Entry 3J99 (electron microscopy, 8.20 A resolution (very low resolution: no residue pairs are listed; an interface is given only as per-side residue counts)); this record covers chains L and M of the 13 polymer chains in the assembly.

# Chain L
Protein: Syntaxin-1A
From: Rattus norvegicus
Reference sequence: P32851 (STX1A_RAT); numbering as in UniProt (aligned over 191-256)
Chain sequence (67 residues; numbered 190 to 256; the number before each row is that of its first residue):
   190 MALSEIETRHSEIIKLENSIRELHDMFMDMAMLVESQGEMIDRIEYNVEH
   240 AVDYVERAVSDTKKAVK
Disordered / not traced: 190
Sequence notes: expression tag (190)
UniProt features mapped onto this chain:
  - site: Lys-253, Ala-254 (Microbial infection: Cleavage)
  - cross-link (Glycyl lysine isopeptide (Lys-Gly)): Lys-252 (interchain with G-Cter in SUMO), Lys-253 (interchain with G-Cter in SUMO), Lys-256 (interchain with G-Cter in SUMO)

# Chain M
Protein: Synaptosomal-associated protein 25
From: Rattus norvegicus
Chain sequence (188 residues; row label = number of the first residue in the row):
    17 RADQLADESLESTRRMLQLVEESKDAGIRTLVMLDEQGEQLDRVEEGMNH
    67 INQDMKEAEKNLKDLGKFCGLCVCPCNKLKSSDAYKKAWGNNQDGVVASQ
   117 PARVVDEREQMAISGGFIRRVTNDARENEMDENLEQVSGIIGNLRHMALD
   167 MGNEIDTQNRQIDRIMEKADSNKTRIDEANQRATKMLG
Disordered / not traced: 84-140

# Chain L / chain M interface
At this resolution (8 A) residue pairs are not listed: 28 residues of chain L and 32 of chain M lie at the interface.

# In short
The interface between chain L and chain M involves 28 residues on one side and 32 on the other.
Chain L is Syntaxin-1A and chain M is Synaptosomal-associated protein 25, both from Rattus norvegicus; the
structure, Structure of 20S supercomplex, was determined by electron microscopy together with 3J94, 3J95,
3J96, 3J97 and 3J98 from the same study.
